Entry 6XTY (electron microscopy, 6.77 A resolution (low resolution: residue-level contacts below are approximate; hydrogen-bond / salt-bridge calls are withheld)); this record covers chains 4 and 7 of the 14 polymer chains in the assembly.

[Chain 4]
Molecule: DNA replication licensing factor MCM4
Source organism: Homo sapiens
Notes: EC 3.6.4.12
UniProt: P33991 (MCM4_HUMAN); numbering as in UniProt (aligned over 1-863)
Amino-acid sequence (863 residues; numbered 1 to 863; the number before each row is that of its first residue):
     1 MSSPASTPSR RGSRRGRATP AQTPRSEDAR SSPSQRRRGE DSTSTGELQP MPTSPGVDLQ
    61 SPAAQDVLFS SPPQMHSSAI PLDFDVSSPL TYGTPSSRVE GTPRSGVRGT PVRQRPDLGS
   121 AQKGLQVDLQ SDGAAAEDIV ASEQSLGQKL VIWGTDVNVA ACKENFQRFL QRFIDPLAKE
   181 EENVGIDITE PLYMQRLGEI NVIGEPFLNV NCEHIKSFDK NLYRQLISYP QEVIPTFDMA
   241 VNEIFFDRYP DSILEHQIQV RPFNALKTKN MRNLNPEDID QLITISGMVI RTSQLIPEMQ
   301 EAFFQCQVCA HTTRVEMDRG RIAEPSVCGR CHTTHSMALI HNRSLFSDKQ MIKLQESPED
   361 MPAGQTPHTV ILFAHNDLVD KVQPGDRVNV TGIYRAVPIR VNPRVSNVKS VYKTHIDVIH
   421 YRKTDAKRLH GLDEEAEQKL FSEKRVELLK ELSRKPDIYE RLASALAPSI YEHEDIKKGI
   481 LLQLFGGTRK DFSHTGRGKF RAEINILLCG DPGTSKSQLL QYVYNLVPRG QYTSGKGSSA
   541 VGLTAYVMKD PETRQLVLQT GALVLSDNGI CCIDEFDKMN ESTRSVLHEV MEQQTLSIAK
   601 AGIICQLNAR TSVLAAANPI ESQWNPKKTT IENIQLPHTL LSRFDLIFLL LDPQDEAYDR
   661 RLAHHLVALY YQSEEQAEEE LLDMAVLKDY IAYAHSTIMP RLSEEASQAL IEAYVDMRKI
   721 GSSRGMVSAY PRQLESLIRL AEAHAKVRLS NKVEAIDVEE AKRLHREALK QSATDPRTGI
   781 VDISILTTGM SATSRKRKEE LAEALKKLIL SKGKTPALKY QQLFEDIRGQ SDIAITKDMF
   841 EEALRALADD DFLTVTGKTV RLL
Unresolved in the structure: 1-157, 182-187, 673-681, 771-863
Bound ions: Zn2+: C306, C309, C328, C331
Curated features (UniProtKB/Swiss-Prot):
  - motif: S642 to D645 (Arginine finger)
  - binding site (ATP): Y471, R497, K516, S517, N618, R643, R732, E735
  - modified residue: S2 (N-acetylserine), S6 (Phosphoserine), T7 (Phosphothreonine), T19 (Phosphothreonine), S26 (Phosphoserine), S31 (Phosphoserine), S32 (Phosphoserine), S34 (Phosphoserine), T102 (Phosphothreonine), S105 (Phosphoserine), T110 (Phosphothreonine), S120 (Phosphoserine), S131 (Phosphoserine), S142 (Phosphoserine), S145 (Phosphoserine), K220 (N6-acetyllysine), K450 (N6-acetyllysine), K858 (N6-acetyllysine)
  - cross-link (Glycyl lysine isopeptide (Lys-Gly)): K439 (interchain with G-Cter in SUMO2), K798 (interchain with G-Cter in SUMO2)
  - mutagenesis: G364 (G364R: Reduced MCM complex DNA helicase activity. No effect on MCM complex formation. No effect on MCM complex ssDNA binding and ATPase activity)

[Chain 7]
Molecule: DNA replication licensing factor MCM7
Source organism: Homo sapiens
Notes: EC 3.6.4.12
UniProt: P33993 (MCM7_HUMAN); residues 1-719 here = UniProt positions 1-719
Amino-acid sequence (719 residues; numbered 1 to 719; the number before each row is that of its first residue):
     1 MALKDYALEK EKVKKFLQEF YQDDELGKKQ FKYGNQLVRL AHREQVALYV DLDDVAEDDP
    61 ELVDSICENA RRYAKLFADA VQELLPQYKE REVVNKDVLD VYIEHRLMME QRSRDPGMVR
   121 SPQNQYPAEL MRRFELYFQG PSSNKPRVIR EVRADSVGKL VTVRGIVTRV SEVKPKMVVA
   181 TYTCDQCGAE TYQPIQSPTF MPLIMCPSQE CQTNRSGGRL YLQTRGSRFI KFQEMKMQEH
   241 SDQVPVGNIP RSITVLVEGE NTRIAQPGDH VSVTGIFLPI LRTGFRQVVQ GLLSETYLEA
   301 HRIVKMNKSE DDESGAGELT REELRQIAEE DFYEKLAASI APEIYGHEDV KKALLLLLVG
   361 GVDQSPRGMK IRGNINICLM GDPGVAKSQL LSYIDRLAPR SQYTTGRGSS GVGLTAAVLR
   421 DSVSGELTLE GGALVLADQG VCCIDEFDKM AEADRTAIHE VMEQQTISIA KAGILTTLNA
   481 RCSILAAANP AYGRYNPRRS LEQNIQLPAA LLSRFDLLWL IQDRPDRDND LRLAQHITYV
   541 HQHSRQPPSQ FEPLDMKLMR RYIAMCREKQ PMVPESLADY ITAAYVEMRR EAWASKDATY
   601 TSARTLLAIL RLSTALARLR MVDVVEKEDV NEAIRLMEMS KDSLLGDKGQ TARTQRPADV
   661 IFATVRELVS GGRSVRFSEA EQRCVSRGFT PAQFQAALDE YEELNVWQVN ASRTRITFV
Unresolved in the structure: 1-4, 90-124, 283-290, 646-719
Bound ions: Zn2+: C184, C187, C206, C211
Curated features (UniProtKB/Swiss-Prot):
  - motif: S513 to D516 (Arginine finger)
  - binding site (ATP): Y345, G384, A386, K387, S388, N489, R514, R604
  - modified residue: A2 (N-acetylalanine), S121 (Phosphoserine), S314 (Phosphoserine), S365 (Phosphoserine), S500 (Phosphoserine), S678 (Phosphoserine)
  - cross-link (Glycyl lysine isopeptide (Lys-Gly)): K15 (interchain with G-Cter in SUMO2), K28 (interchain with G-Cter in SUMO2)

[How chain 4 and chain 7 interact]
Residue-residue contacts (74):
  S228(4) - R225(7)
  Y229(4) - R225(7)
  Q231(4) - R225(7)
  R272(4) - R263(7)
  N275(4) - R263(7)
  P276(4) - P175(7)
  P276(4) - F229(7)
  P276(4) - K231(7)
  I279(4) - F229(7)
  D280(4) - R225(7)
  R291(4) - G473(7)
  R319(4) - Y221(7)
  Q355(4) - L475(7)
  Q355(4) - T476(7)
  P358(4) - T477(7)
  P358(4) - N479(7)
  A363(4) - R400(7)
  A363(4) - D438(7)
  G364(4) - R400(7)
  G364(4) - V435(7)
  G364(4) - D438(7)
  Q365(4) - Q266(7)
  P367(4) - L478(7)
  H368(4) - E172(7)
  S406(4) - M201(7)
  S406(4) - P202(7)
  N407(4) - F200(7)
  N407(4) - M201(7)
  V408(4) - T199(7)
  V408(4) - F200(7)
  K409(4) - P198(7)
  K409(4) - F200(7)
  S410(4) - K176(7)
  S410(4) - M177(7)
  S410(4) - I195(7)
  S410(4) - S197(7)
  S410(4) - P198(7)
  V411(4) - K174(7)
  V411(4) - P175(7)
  V411(4) - F232(7)
  Y412(4) - P175(7)
  Y412(4) - M177(7)
  Y412(4) - L222(7)
  T414(4) - P175(7)
  S469(4) - M369(7)
  D511(4) - Y600(7)
  P512(4) - Y600(7)
  G513(4) - S602(7)
  Q521(4) - Q464(7)
  Q531(4) - L475(7)
  K536(4) - T456(7)
  Y546(4) - A472(7)
  P551(4) - G425(7)
  E552(4) - E426(7)
  Q623(4) - Y600(7)
  P653(4) - R589(7)
  Q654(4) - R589(7)
  Q654(4) - W593(7)
  E656(4) - R590(7)
  D659(4) - R589(7)
  R660(4) - V586(7)
  L662(4) - A603(7)
  A663(4) - Y585(7)
  A663(4) - L606(7)
  H664(4) - D579(7)
  V667(4) - A578(7)
  L669(4) - P366(7)
  Y670(4) - Q364(7)
  Y670(4) - V573(7)
  Y670(4) - L610(7)
  Y671(4) - M572(7)
  Y671(4) - V573(7)
  Y671(4) - E575(7)
  Y671(4) - A578(7)
Interface residues without a listed pair, chain 4 (64 interface residues in all): N273, L274, A323, E359, P362, T366, A396, P468, Q518, Y524, Y532, M548, L565, E575, N618, L666
Interface residues without a listed pair, chain 7 (73 interface residues in all): R219, T224, I230, R367, I371, S424, L427, L429, G431, Q439, A453, H459, E460, S468, K471, I474, A509, A510, P574, T582, L607

[Overview]
64 residues of chain 4 and 73 residues of chain 7 are in contact. C306(4), C309(4), C328(4) and C331(4) form
the Zn2+ site. UniProt lists 8 ATP-binding residues and one mutagenesis site on chain 4; 8 ATP-binding
residues on chain 7.
Here chain 4 is DNA replication licensing factor MCM4 and chain 7 is DNA replication licensing factor MCM7,
both from Homo sapiens. Entry 6XTY (CryoEM structure of human CMG bound to AND-1 (CMGA)) was determined by
electron microscopy (same publication as 6XTX).
